Entry 8SH2 (electron microscopy, 3.74 A resolution); this record covers chains E and F of the 12 polymer chains in the assembly.

Chain E:
Molecule: Elongin-B
Organism: Homo sapiens
UniProt: Q15370 (ELOB_HUMAN), isoform Q15370-2; residues 1-104 here = UniProt positions 1-104
Chain sequence (104 residues; each row starts with the number of its first residue):
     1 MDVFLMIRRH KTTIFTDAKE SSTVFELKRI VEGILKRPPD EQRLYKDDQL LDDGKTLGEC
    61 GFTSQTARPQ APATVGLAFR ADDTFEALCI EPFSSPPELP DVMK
Unresolved in the structure: 97-104
UniProt features mapped onto this chain:
  - modified residue: Met1 (N-acetylmethionine), Thr84 (Phosphothreonine)

Chain F:
Molecule: Elongin-C
Organism: Homo sapiens
UniProt: Q15369 (ELOC_HUMAN); residues 17-112 here = UniProt positions 17-112
Chain sequence (96 residues; row label = number of the first residue in the row):
    17 MYVKLISSDG HEFIVKREHA LTSGTIKAML SGPGQFAENE TNEVNFREIP SHVLSKVCMY
    77 FTYKVRYTNS STEIPEFPIA PEIALELLMA ANFLDC
Unresolved in the structure: 49-57

How chain E and chain F interact:
Residue-residue contacts - 45 pairs, chain E then chain F:
  Phe4(E) - Met75(F)  hydrophobic
  Phe4(E) - Thr78(F)
  Met6(E) - Phe29(F)  hydrophobic
  Lys11(E) - Asp25(F)
  Lys11(E) - Gly26(F)
  Lys11(E) - His27(F)
  Lys11(E) - Glu28(F)  hydrogen bond (backbone-backbone)
  Thr12(E) - Glu28(F)
  Thr13(E) - Glu28(F)
  Thr13(E) - Phe29(F)
  Thr13(E) - Ile30(F)
  Ile14(E) - Ile30(F)  hydrophobic
  Phe15(E) - Phe29(F)  hydrophobic
  Phe15(E) - Ile30(F)
  Phe15(E) - Val31(F)  hydrophobic
  Phe15(E) - Lys32(F)  hydrogen bond (backbone-side chain)
  Phe15(E) - Thr78(F)
  Asp17(E) - Lys32(F)  salt bridge
  Arg68(E) - Met75(F)
  Arg68(E) - Tyr83(F)  hydrogen bond
  Arg68(E) - Pro91(F)
  Pro69(E) - Met75(F)
  Pro69(E) - Thr78(F)
  Pro69(E) - Tyr79(F)  hydrogen bond (backbone-backbone)
  Pro69(E) - Arg82(F)
  Pro69(E) - Tyr83(F)
  Gln70(E) - Met75(F)
  Gln70(E) - Tyr79(F)
  Gln70(E) - Tyr83(F)
  Gln70(E) - Pro91(F)
  Gln70(E) - Phe93(F)
  Gln70(E) - Pro94(F)
  Ala71(E) - Met75(F)
  Pro72(E) - Met75(F)
  Glu91(E) - His27(F)  hydrogen bond (backbone-side chain)
  Pro92(E) - His27(F)  hydrogen bond (backbone-side chain)
  Phe93(E) - Ser67(F)
  Phe93(E) - His68(F)
  Phe93(E) - Ser71(F)
  Ser94(E) - Asp25(F)  hydrogen bond
  Ser94(E) - Pro66(F)
  Ser94(E) - Ser67(F)
  Pro96(E) - Pro66(F)  hydrophobic
  Pro96(E) - Ile99(F)  hydrophobic
  Pro96(E) - Glu102(F)
Also at the interface, not in a pair above, chain E (20 interface residues in all): Thr16, Ile34
Also at the interface, not in a pair above, chain F (24 interface residues in all): Tyr18, Cys74

Overview:
20 residues of chain E face 24 of chain F across their interface, with 7 hydrogen bonds and 1 salt bridge.
Polar pairs include Asp17(E)-Lys32(F), Phe15(E)-Lys32(F) and Arg68(E)-Tyr83(F).
Chain E is Elongin-B and chain F is Elongin-C, both from Homo sapiens; the structure, KLHDC2 in complex with
EloB and EloC, was determined by electron microscopy together with 8SGF from the same study.
